1J90 - chains A and B; structure by X-ray diffraction, 2.56 A resolution.

[Chain A (and B)]
Protein: Deoxyribonucleoside kinase
Source organism: Drosophila melanogaster
Notes: fragment: Truncation mutant; engineered mutation(s): Deletion of last 20 residues; chain B of this document is another copy of the same molecule, construct and numbering; everything in this record applies to it too
Reference sequence: Q9XZT6 (DNK_DROME); numbering as in UniProt (aligned over 1-230)
Chain sequence (230 residues; each row starts with the number of its first residue):
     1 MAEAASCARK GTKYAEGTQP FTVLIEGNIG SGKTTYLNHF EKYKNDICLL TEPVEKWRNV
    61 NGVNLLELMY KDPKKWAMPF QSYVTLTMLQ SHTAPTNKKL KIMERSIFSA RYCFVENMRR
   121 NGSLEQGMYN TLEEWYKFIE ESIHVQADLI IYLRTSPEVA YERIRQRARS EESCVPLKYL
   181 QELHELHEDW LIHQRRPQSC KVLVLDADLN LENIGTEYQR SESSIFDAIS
Unresolved in the structure: 1-17, 213-230 (chain B: 1-17, 209-230)
Swiss-Prot annotation at these positions:
  - active site: E104 (Proton acceptor)
  - binding site (ATP): G27 to T35
  - binding site (substrate): E52, Y70, Q81, R105, E172
  - mutagenesis: N45 (N45D: Reduces enzyme activity towards dA, dG, dT and dC about 5-fold), N64 (N64D: Reduces enzyme activity towards dT and dC about 500-fold. Reduces enzyme activity towards dG about 3900-fold. Reduces enzyme activity towards dA about 900-fold)
Small-molecule neighbours: 2'-deoxycytidine (DCZ): I29, E52, W57, L66, M69, Y70, F80, Q81, V84, R105, A110, F114, R169, E172

[Interface between chain A and chain B]
Pairs across the interface (39):
  V60(A) with N130(B), hydrogen bond (backbone-side chain)
  N61(A) with N130(B)
  V63(A) with G127(B)
  L65(A) with G127(B); T131(B)
  K75(A) with E125(B), salt bridge; M128(B)
  W76(A) with E125(B); G127(B); M128(B), hydrophobic
  P79(A) with M78(B), hydrophobic; T131(B)
  S82(A) with W135(B), hydrogen bond (backbone-side chain)
  Y83(A) with E134(B)
  L86(A) with E134(B); W135(B); F138(B), hydrophobic
  L89(A) with F138(B), hydrophobic
  Q90(A) with F138(B)
  E125(A) with K75(B), salt bridge; W76(B)
  Q126(A) with V63(B)
  G127(A) with W76(B)
  M128(A) with W76(B), hydrophobic
  N130(A) with V60(B), hydrogen bond (side chain-backbone); N61(B)
  T131(A) with L65(B); P79(B); S82(B); Y83(B)
  E134(A) with N61(B), hydrogen bond; Y83(B); L86(B)
  W135(A) with S82(B), hydrogen bond (side chain-backbone); L86(B), hydrophobic; W135(B), hydrophobic
  F138(A) with L86(B), hydrophobic; L89(B), hydrophobic; Q90(B)
Interface residues without a listed pair, chain A (24 interface residues in all): M78, T85, I139
Interface residues without a listed pair, chain B (23 interface residues in all): T85, T93

[Overview]
24 residues of chain A and 23 residues of chain B are in contact, with 5 hydrogen bonds and 2 salt bridges.
Among the polar pairs are K75(A)-E125(B), V60(A)-N130(B) and S82(A)-W135(B). Ligands of chain A:
2'-deoxycytidine.
Chain A and chain B are both Deoxyribonucleoside kinase (Drosophila melanogaster); the structure, Crystal
Structure of Drosophila Deoxyribonucleoside Kinase, was determined by X-ray diffraction together with 2OCP
from the same study.
